PDB entry 9UT8 | electron microscopy, 3.41 A resolution | chains A and B

[Chain A]
Molecule: Taste receptor type 1 member 2, Engineered red fluorescent protein mScarlet3
Organism: Homo sapiens
UniProt: Q8TE23 (TS1R2_HUMAN); residues 26-839 carry their UniProt numbers (814 of 1049 residues fall inside the UniProt entry; the rest is not from it)
Sequence (1078 residues; numbered -3 to 1074; the number before each row is that of its first residue; numbers below 1 keep their minus sign (Met-3 is residue -3)):
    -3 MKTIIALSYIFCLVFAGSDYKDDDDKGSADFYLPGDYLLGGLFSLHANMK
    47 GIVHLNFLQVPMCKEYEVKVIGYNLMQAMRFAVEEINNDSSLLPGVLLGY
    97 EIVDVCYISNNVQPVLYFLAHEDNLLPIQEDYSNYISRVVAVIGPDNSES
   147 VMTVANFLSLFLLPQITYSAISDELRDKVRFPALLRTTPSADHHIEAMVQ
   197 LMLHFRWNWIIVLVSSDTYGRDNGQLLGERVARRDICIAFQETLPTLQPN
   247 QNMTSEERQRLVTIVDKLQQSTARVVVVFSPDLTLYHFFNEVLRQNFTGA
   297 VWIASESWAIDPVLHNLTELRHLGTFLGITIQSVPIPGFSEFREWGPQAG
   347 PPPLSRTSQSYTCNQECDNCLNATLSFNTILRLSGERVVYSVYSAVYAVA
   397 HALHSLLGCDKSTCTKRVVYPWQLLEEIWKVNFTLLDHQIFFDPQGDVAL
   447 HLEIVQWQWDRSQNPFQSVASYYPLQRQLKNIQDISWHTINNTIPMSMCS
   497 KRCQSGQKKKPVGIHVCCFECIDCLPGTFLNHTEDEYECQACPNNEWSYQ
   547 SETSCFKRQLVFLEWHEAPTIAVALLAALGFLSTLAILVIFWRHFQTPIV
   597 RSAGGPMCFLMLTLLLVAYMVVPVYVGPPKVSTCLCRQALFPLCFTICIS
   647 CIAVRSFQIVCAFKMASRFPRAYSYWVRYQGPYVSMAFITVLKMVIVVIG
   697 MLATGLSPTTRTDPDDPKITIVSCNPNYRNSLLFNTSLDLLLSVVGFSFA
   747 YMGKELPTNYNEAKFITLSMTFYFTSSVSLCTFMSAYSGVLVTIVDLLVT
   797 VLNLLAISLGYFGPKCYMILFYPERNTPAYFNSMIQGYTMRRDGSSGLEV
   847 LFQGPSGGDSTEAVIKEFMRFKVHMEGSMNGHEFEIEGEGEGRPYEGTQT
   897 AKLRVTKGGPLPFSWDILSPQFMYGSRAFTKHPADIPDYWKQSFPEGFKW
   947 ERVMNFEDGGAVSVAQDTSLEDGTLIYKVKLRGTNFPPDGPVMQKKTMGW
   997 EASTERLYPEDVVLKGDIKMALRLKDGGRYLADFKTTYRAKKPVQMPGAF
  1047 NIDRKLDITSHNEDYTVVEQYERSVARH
Not modelled in the structure: -3 to 25, 45-57, 342-366, 834-1074
Sequence notes: initiating methionine (-3); expression tag (-2 to 25)
Swiss-Prot annotation at these positions:
  - glycosylation (N-linked (GlcNAc...) asparagine): Asn84, Asn248, Asn292, Asn312, Asn368, Asn428, Asn487, Asn527
Disulfides: Cys59-Cys102, Cys233-Cys513, Cys405-Cys410, Cys495-Cys514, Cys499-Cys517, Cys520-Cys535, Cys538-Cys551, Cys630-Cys720

[Chain B]
Molecule: Taste receptor type 1 member 3, mNeonGreen
Organism: Homo sapiens
UniProt: chimeric construct of Q7RTX0, A0A1S4NYF2: residues 21-852 from Q7RTX0 (TS1R3_HUMAN) positions 21-852 (same numbers); residues 868-1102 from A0A1S4NYF2 positions 26-260 (UniProt number = residue number - 842)
Sequence (1130 residues; each row starts with the number of its first residue; numbers below 1 keep their minus sign (Met-7 is residue -7)):
    -7 MKTIIALSYIFCLVFAGSDYKDDDDKGSAPLCLSQQLRMKGDYVLGGLFP
    43 LGEAEEAGLRSRTRPSSPVCTRFSSNGLLWALAMKMAVEEINNKSDLLPG
    93 LRLGYDLFDTCSEPVVAMKPSLMFLAKAGSRDIAAYCNYTQYQPRVLAVI
   143 GPHSSELAMVTGKFFSFFLMPQVSYGASMELLSARETFPSFFRTVPSDRV
   193 QLTAAAELLQEFGWNWVAALGSDDEYGRQGLSIFSALAAARGICIAHEGL
   243 VPLPRADDSRLGKVQDVLHQVNQSSVQVVLLFASVHAAHALFNYSISSRL
   293 SPKVWVASEAWLTSDLVMGLPGMAQMGTVLGFLQRGAQLHEFPQYVKTHL
   343 ALATDPAFCSALGEREQGLEEDVVGQRCPQCDCITLQNVSAGLNHHQTFS
   393 VYAAVYSVAQALHNTLQCNASGCPAQDPVKPWQLLENMYNLTFHVGGLPL
   443 RFDSSGNVDMEYDLKLWVWQGSVPRLHDVGRFNGSLRTERLKIRWHTSDN
   493 QKPVSRCSRQCQEGQVRRVKGFHSCCYDCVDCEAGSYRQNPDDIACTFCG
   543 QDEWSPERSTRCFRRRSRFLAWGEPAVLLLLLLLSLALGLVLAALGLFVH
   593 HRDSPLVQASGGPLACFGLVCLGLVCLSVLLFPGQPSPARCLAQQPLSHL
   643 PLTGCLSTLFLQAAEIFVESELPLSWADRLSGCLRGPWAWLVVLLAMLVE
   693 VALCTWYLVAFPPEVVTDWHMLPTEALVHCRTRSWVSFGLAHATNATLAF
   743 LCFLGTFLVRSQPGCYNRARGLTFAMLAYFITWVSFVPLLANVQVVLRPA
   793 VQMGALLLCVLGILAAFHLPRCYLLMRQPGLNTPEFFLGGGPGDAQGQND
   843 GNTGNQGKHEGSSGLEVLFQGPSGGVSKGEEDNMASLPATHELHIFGSIN
   893 GVDFDMVGQGTGNPNDGYEELNLKSTKGDLQFSPWILVPHIGYGFHQYLP
   943 YPDGMSPFQAAMVDGSGYQVHRTMQFEDGASLTVNYRYTYEGSHIKGEAQ
   993 VKGTGFPADGPVMTNSLTAADWCRSKKTYPNDKTIISTFKWSYTTGNGKR
  1043 YRSTARTTYTFAKPMAANYLKNQPMYVFRKTELKHSKTELNFKEWQKAFT
  1093 DVMGMDELYKGSENLYFQSSGHHHHHHHHH
Not modelled in the structure: -7 to 22, 48-52, 249-252, 357-367, 825-1122
Sequence notes: initiating methionine (-7); expression tag (-6 to 20, 1103-1122); linker (853-867)
Swiss-Prot annotation at these positions:
  - region: Ile536 to Glu545 (Required for brazzein responsiveness)
  - glycosylation (N-linked (GlcNAc...) asparagine): Asn85, Asn130, Asn264, Asn285, Asn380, Asn411, Asn432, Asn475
Disulfides: Cys24-Cys351, Cys62-Cys103, Cys236-Cys517, Cys370-Cys373, Cys410-Cys415, Cys499-Cys518, Cys503-Cys521, Cys524-Cys538, Cys541-Cys554, Cys633-Cys722

[How chain A and chain B interact]
Pairs across the interface - 53 pairs, chain A then chain B:
  Val108(A) with Phe159(B), hydrophobic
  Gln109(A) with Tyr128(B); Cys129(B)
  Asn120(A) with Ile125(B); Ala126(B); Ala127(B), hydrogen bond (backbone-backbone)
  Leu121(A) with Ile125(B)
  Leu122(A) with Asp124(B); Ile125(B), hydrogen bond (backbone-backbone)
  Pro123(A) with Asp124(B)
  Ile124(A) with Leu114(B); Arg123(B), hydrogen bond (backbone-side chain)
  Gln125(A) with Lys111(B)
  Glu126(A) with Ser59(B), hydrogen bond; Lys111(B)
  Asp127(A) with Pro57(B)
  Tyr128(A) with Pro57(B), hydrogen bond (backbone-backbone); Lys111(B)
  Ser129(A) with Pro57(B)
  Glu145(A) with Lys155(B), salt bridge
  Thr149(A) with Lys155(B)
  Asn152(A) with Met110(B); Val152(B)
  Phe153(A) with Phe156(B), hydrophobic
  Ser155(A) with Arg54(B), hydrogen bond (backbone-side chain)
  Leu156(A) with Arg54(B); Pro57(B); Val107(B), hydrophobic
  Leu158(A) with Arg56(B); Pro57(B)
  Arg217(A) with Glu217(B), salt bridge; Gln221(B)
  Phe236(A) with Phe514(B)
  Gln237(A) with Phe514(B), hydrogen bond (backbone-backbone); His515(B), hydrogen bond (backbone-side chain)
  Glu238(A) with His515(B), salt bridge
  Lys263(A) with His515(B), hydrogen bond (side chain-backbone); Ser516(B), hydrogen bond (side chain-backbone)
  Gln266(A) with Tyr519(B), hydrogen bond
  Trp418(A) with Thr55(B); Arg56(B)
  Ile510(A) with Gln262(B); Gln265(B)
  Phe743(A) with Phe749(B), hydrophobic
  Tyr747(A) with Phe749(B), hydrophobic
  Lys750(A) with Leu750(B)
  Glu751(A) with Arg752(B)
  Leu752(A) with Arg752(B)
  Lys760(A) with Glu663(B), salt bridge
  Leu764(A) with Leu750(B), hydrophobic
  Thr778(A) with Val779(B)
  Phe779(A) with Trp727(B), hydrophobic
  Ala782(A) with Trp727(B), hydrophobic
Interface residues without a listed pair, chain A (48 interface residues in all): Leu112, Tyr113, Phe157, Glu170, Pro178, Gln221, Ala235, Val508, Thr763, Phe768, Ser781
Interface residues without a listed pair, chain B (48 interface residues in all): Ser58, Met115, Phe160, Arg220, Ser224, Leu242, Arg509, Arg510, Val511, Gly513, Cys517, Leu746, Val776, Pro780

[Summary]
The chain A/chain B interface involves 48 residues from each chain; the contacts include 11 hydrogen bonds and
4 salt bridges. Among the polar pairs are Glu145(A)-Lys155(B), Arg217(A)-Glu217(B) and Glu238(A)-His515(B).
Chain A is Taste receptor type 1 member 2, Engineered red fluorescent protein mScarlet3 and chain B is Taste
receptor type 1 member 3, mNeonGreen, both from Homo sapiens; the structure, The full-length human sweet taste
receptor TAS1R2 and TAS1R3 in the apo state, was determined by electron microscopy together with 9UT9, 9UTA,
9UTB and 9UTC from the same study.
